7VJP - chains A and B; structure by X-ray diffraction, 1.59 A resolution.

# Chain A (and B)
Name: anti-CRISPR-associated protein Aca2
Organism: Pectobacterium phage ZF40
Notes: chain B of this document is another copy of the same molecule, construct and numbering; everything in this record applies to it too
UniProtKB: H9C180 (H9C180_9CAUD); numbering as in UniProt (aligned over 1-116)
Amino-acid sequence (121 residues; each row starts with the number of its first residue; numbers below 1 keep their minus sign (Gly-4 is residue -4)):
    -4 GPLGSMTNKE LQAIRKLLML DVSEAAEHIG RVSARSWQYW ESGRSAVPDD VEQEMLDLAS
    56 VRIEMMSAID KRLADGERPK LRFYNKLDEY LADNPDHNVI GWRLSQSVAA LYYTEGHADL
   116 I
Not modelled in the structure: -4 to -3
Modified residues: Mse1, Mse14, Mse50, Mse60, Mse61 (selenomethionine; parent Met)
Differences from the reference sequence: expression tag (-4 to 0)
UniProt features mapped onto this chain:
  - binding site (DNA): Tyr34
  - binding site (Mg(2+)): His92
  - mutagenesis: Arg30 (R30A: Loss of regulation by Aca2 at both the transcription and traduction levels), Gln33 (Q33A: Loss of regulation by Aca2 at the transcription level), Tyr34 (Y34A: Loss of regulation by Aca2 at the transcription level), Arg39 (R39A: Loss of regulation by Aca2 at the transcription level), Asp45 (D45A: Specifically abrogates RNA-mediated translational repression; no effect on transcriptional (DNA-based) repression)
Reported in the primary citation:
  - mutagenesis - R30A, Y34A, R39A: abolished binding to IR1 DNA
  - mutagenesis - Q33A: decreased binding to IR1 DNA

# Chain A / chain B interface
Residue-residue contacts (43):
  Asn3(A) - Asn80(B)
  Lys4(A) - Arg77(B)
  Lys4(A) - Phe78(B)
  Lys4(A) - Asn80(B)  hydrogen bond
  Lys4(A) - Leu115(B)
  Lys4(A) - Ile116(B)
  Glu5(A) - Tyr108(B)
  Gln7(A) - Phe78(B)
  Gln7(A) - Asn80(B)
  Gln7(A) - Gln101(B)
  Ala8(A) - Phe78(B)  hydrophobic
  Ala8(A) - Ala105(B)
  Ala8(A) - Leu115(B)  hydrophobic
  Ile9(A) - Tyr108(B)  hydrophobic
  Ile9(A) - Thr109(B)
  Lys11(A) - Mse14(B)
  Lys11(A) - Arg98(B)
  Lys11(A) - Gln101(B)
  Leu12(A) - Mse14(B)
  Leu12(A) - Ala105(B)
  Leu12(A) - Leu106(B)  hydrophobic
  Leu12(A) - Thr109(B)
  Mse14(A) - Lys11(B)
  Mse14(A) - Leu12(B)
  Arg57(A) - Glu110(B)  salt bridge
  Arg77(A) - Lys4(B)
  Phe78(A) - Lys4(B)  hydrogen bond (backbone-side chain)
  Phe78(A) - Gln7(B)
  Phe78(A) - Ala8(B)  hydrophobic
  Asn80(A) - Asn3(B)
  Asn80(A) - Lys4(B)
  Asn80(A) - Gln7(B)
  Asn80(A) - Glu36(B)
  Arg98(A) - Lys11(B)
  Gln101(A) - Gln7(B)
  Gln101(A) - Lys11(B)
  Ala105(A) - Ala8(B)
  Ala105(A) - Leu12(B)
  Tyr108(A) - Glu5(B)
  Tyr108(A) - Ile9(B)  hydrophobic
  Thr109(A) - Leu12(B)
  Leu115(A) - Ala8(B)  hydrophobic
  Ile116(A) - Lys4(B)  hydrogen bond (backbone-side chain)
Other interface residues (no listed pair), chain A (26 interface residues in all): Mse1, Glu36, Ala54, Mse61, Leu106, Glu110
Other interface residues (no listed pair), chain B (25 interface residues in all): Mse1, Ser37, Mse61

# Overview
Chain A and chain B form an interface of 26 and 25 residues respectively; the contacts include 3 hydrogen
bonds and 1 salt bridge. Polar contacts include Arg57(A)-Glu110(B), Lys4(A)-Asn80(B) and Phe78(A)-Lys4(B).
From the paper: R30A, Y34A and R39A of chain A abolish binding to IR1 DNA; Q33A of chain A reduces binding to
IR1 DNA.
Chain A and chain B are both anti-CRISPR-associated protein Aca2 (Pectobacterium phage ZF40); the structure,
Selenomethionine-derived Pectobacterium phage ZF40 apo-Aca2, was determined by X-ray diffraction, deposited
together with 7VJO, 7VJQ, 7VJM and 7VJN.
